PDB entry 2AWH | X-ray diffraction, 2.00 A resolution | chains A and B

[Chain A (and B)]
Name: Peroxisome proliferator activated receptor delta
From: Homo sapiens
Notes: chain B of this document is another copy of the same molecule, construct and numbering; everything in this record applies to it too
UniProtKB: Q03181 (PPAS_HUMAN); residues 210-477 here correspond to UniProt positions 174-441 (UniProt number = residue number - 36)
Amino-acid sequence (268 residues; numbered 210 to 477; the number before each row is that of its first residue):
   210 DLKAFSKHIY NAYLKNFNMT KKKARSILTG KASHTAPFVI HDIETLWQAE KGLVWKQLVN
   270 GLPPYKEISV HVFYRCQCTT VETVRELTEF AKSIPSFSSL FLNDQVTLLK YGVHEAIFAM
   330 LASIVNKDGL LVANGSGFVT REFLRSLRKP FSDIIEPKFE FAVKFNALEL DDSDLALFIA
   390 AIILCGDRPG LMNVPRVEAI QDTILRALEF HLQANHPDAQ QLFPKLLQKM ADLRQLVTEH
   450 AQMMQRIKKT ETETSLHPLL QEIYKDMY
Unresolved in the structure: 239-242, 266-275 (chain B: 239-244, 265-275, 477)
Sequence notes: conflict Gln430 (Tyr394 in Q03181)

[Interface between chain A and chain B]
Pairs across the interface - 26 pairs, chain A then chain B:
  Arg294(A) with Phe310(B)
  Phe310(A) with Arg294(B); Leu468(B), hydrophobic
  Leu311(A) with Leu311(B), hydrophobic; Gln314(B); Val315(B)
  Asn312(A) with Val315(B); Leu468(B); Glu471(B)
  Gln314(A) with Leu311(B)
  Val315(A) with Leu311(B); Asn312(B); Val315(B), hydrophobic
  Gly399(A) with Glu471(B); Lys474(B)
  Met401(A) with Pro467(B); Leu468(B), hydrophobic; Glu471(B)
  Pro467(A) with Met401(B)
  Leu468(A) with Phe310(B), hydrophobic; Asn312(B); Met401(B), hydrophobic
  Glu471(A) with Asn312(B); Gly399(B); Met401(B)
  Lys474(A) with Gly399(B)
Interface residues without a listed pair, chain A (14 interface residues in all): Thr297, Leu318
Interface residues without a listed pair, chain B (13 interface residues in all): Leu318

[Summary]
Chain A and chain B form an interface of 14 and 13 residues respectively.
Both chains are Peroxisome proliferator activated receptor delta (Homo sapiens). Entry 2AWH (Human Nuclear
Receptor-Ligand Complex 1) was determined by X-ray diffraction, deposited together with 2B50.
